4O4H - chains B and E of the 6 polymer chains in the assembly; structure by X-ray diffraction, 2.10 A resolution.

[Chain B]
Name: Tubulin beta-2B chain
Source organism: Bos taurus
Reference sequence: Q6B856 (TBB2B_BOVIN); the author numbering skips numbers that UniProt does not, so the offset changes along the chain: 1-42 = UniProt 1-42; 45-360 = UniProt 43-358; 369-455 = UniProt 359-445
Chain sequence (445 residues; numbered 1 to 455; 10 numbers in that range are skipped by the numbering (no residue carries them; nothing is unmodelled there); the number before each row is that of its first residue):
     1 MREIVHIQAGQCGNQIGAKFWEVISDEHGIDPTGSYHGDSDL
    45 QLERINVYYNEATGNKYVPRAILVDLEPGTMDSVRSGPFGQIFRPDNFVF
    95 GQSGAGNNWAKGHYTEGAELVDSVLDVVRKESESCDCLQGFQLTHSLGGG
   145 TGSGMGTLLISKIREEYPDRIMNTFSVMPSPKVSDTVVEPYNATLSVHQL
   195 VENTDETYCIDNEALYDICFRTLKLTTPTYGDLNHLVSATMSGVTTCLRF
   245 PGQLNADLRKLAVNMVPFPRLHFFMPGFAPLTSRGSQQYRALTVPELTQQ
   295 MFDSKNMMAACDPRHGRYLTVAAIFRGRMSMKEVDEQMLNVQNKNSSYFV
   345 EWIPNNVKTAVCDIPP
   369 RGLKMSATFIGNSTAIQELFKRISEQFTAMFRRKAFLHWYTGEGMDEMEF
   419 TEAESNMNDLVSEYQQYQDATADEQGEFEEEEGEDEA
Disordered / not traced: 278-281, 441-455
Ion coordination: Mg2+: Gln11 (together with GDP); Ca2+ near Glu113 (its only coordinating residue here)
Residues lining bound ligands:
  - GDP (guanosine-5'-diphosphate): Ala9, Gly10, Gln11, Cys12, Gln15, Ile16, Asp69, Asn101, Ser140, Gly142, Gly143, Gly144, Thr145, Gly146, Ser147, Val171, Pro173, Val177, Asp179, Glu183, Asn206, Leu209, Tyr224, Leu227, Asn228
  - Laulimalide (LLM): Thr292, Gln293, Phe296, Asp297, Ser298, Pro307, Arg308, Tyr312, Asn334, Val335, Lys338, Asn339, Tyr342, Phe343
UniProt features mapped onto this chain:
  - motif: Met1 to Ile4 (MREI motif)
  - binding site (GTP): Gln11, Glu71, Ser140, Gly144, Thr145, Gly146, Asn206, Asn228
  - binding site (Mg(2+)): Glu71
  - modified residue: Ser40 (Phosphoserine), Thr57 (Phosphothreonine), Lys60 (N6-acetyllysine), Ser174 (Phosphoserine), Thr287 (Phosphothreonine), Thr292 (Phosphothreonine), Arg320 (Omega-N-methylarginine), Glu448 (5-glutamyl polyglutamate)
  - cross-link (Glycyl lysine isopeptide (Lys-Gly)): Lys60 (interchain with G-Cter in ubiquitin), Lys326 (interchain with G-Cter in ubiquitin)

[Chain E]
Name: Stathmin-4
Source organism: Rattus norvegicus
Reference sequence: P63043 (STMN4_RAT); residues 5-145 here correspond to UniProt positions 49-189 (UniProt number = residue number + 44)
Chain sequence (143 residues; row label = number of the first residue in the row):
     3 MADMEVIELNKCTSGQSFEVILKPPSFDGVPEFNASLPRRRDPSLEEIQK
    53 KLEAAEERRKYQEAELLKHLAEKREHEREVIQKAIEENNNFIKMAKEKLA
   103 QKMESNKENREAHLAAMLERLQEKDKHAEEVRKNKELKEEASR
Disordered / not traced: 3-5, 29-43, 144-145
Differences from the reference sequence: cloning artifact (3-4)
UniProt features mapped onto this chain:
  - modified residue: Ser46 (Phosphoserine)

[Interface between chain B and chain E]
Residue-residue contacts - 25 pairs, chain B then chain E:
  His107(B) - Lys75(E)  hydrogen bond
  Tyr108(B) - His78(E)  hydrogen bond
  Tyr108(B) - Glu79(E)
  Tyr108(B) - Val82(E)  hydrophobic
  Tyr108(B) - Ile83(E)
  Leu152(B) - Glu79(E)
  Ser155(B) - Lys75(E)
  Ser155(B) - Arg76(E)  hydrogen bond
  Lys156(B) - Arg76(E)
  Lys156(B) - Glu79(E)  salt bridge
  Arg158(B) - Leu68(E)
  Glu159(B) - Leu69(E)
  Glu159(B) - Leu72(E)
  Glu159(B) - Arg76(E)  salt bridge
  Pro162(B) - Glu65(E)
  Gln193(B) - Lys75(E)
  Glu196(B) - His71(E)  salt bridge
  Thr409(B) - Glu89(E)
  Glu411(B) - Val82(E)
  Glu411(B) - Ala86(E)
  Gly412(B) - Val82(E)
  Gly412(B) - Lys85(E)
  Gly412(B) - Ala86(E)
  Met413(B) - Val82(E)
  Glu417(B) - His78(E)  salt bridge
Other interface residues (no listed pair), chain B (17 interface residues in all): Thr109, Gly410
Other interface residues (no listed pair), chain E (15 interface residues in all): Ala73

[Overview]
Chain B and chain E form an interface of 17 and 15 residues respectively; the contacts include 3 hydrogen
bonds and 4 salt bridges. Polar contacts include Lys156(B)-Glu79(E), Glu159(B)-Arg76(E) and
Glu196(B)-His71(E). Chain B binds GDP and Laulimalide.
Here chain B is Tubulin beta-2B chain (Bos taurus) and chain E is Stathmin-4 (Rattus norvegicus). Entry 4O4H
(Tubulin-Laulimalide complex) was determined by X-ray diffraction (same publication as 4O4J, 4O4L and 4O4I).
